8WLE - chains A and D of the 52 polymer chains in the assembly; structure by electron microscopy, 3.00 A resolution.

# Chain A (and D)
Protein: Flagellar L-ring protein
Source organism: Salmonella enterica subsp. enterica serovar Typhimurium str. LT2
Notes: chain D of this document is another copy of the same molecule, construct and numbering; everything in this record applies to it too
Reference sequence: P0A1N8 (FLGH_SALTY); residues 1-232 here = UniProt positions 1-232
Sequence (232 residues; numbered 1 to 232; the number before each row is that of its first residue):
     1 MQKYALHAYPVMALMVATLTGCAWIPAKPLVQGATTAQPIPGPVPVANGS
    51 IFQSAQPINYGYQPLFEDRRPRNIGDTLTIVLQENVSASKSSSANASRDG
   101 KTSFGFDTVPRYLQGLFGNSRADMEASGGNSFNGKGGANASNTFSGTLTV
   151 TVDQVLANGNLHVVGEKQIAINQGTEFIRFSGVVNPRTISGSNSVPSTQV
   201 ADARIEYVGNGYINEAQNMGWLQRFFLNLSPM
Not modelled in the structure: 1-21
Swiss-Prot annotation at these positions:
  - lipidation: C22 (N-palmitoyl cysteine)

# Interface between chain A and chain D
Pairs across the interface (19; chain A residue first):
  S92(A) with N172(D)
  S93(A) with N172(D), hydrogen bond (backbone-side chain)
  A94(A) with Y212(D)
  N95(A) with I213(D)
  A96(A) with Y212(D), hydrophobic; A216(D), hydrophobic
  S97(A) with A216(D)
  R98(A) with E215(D); A216(D); N218(D), hydrogen bond (side chain-backbone)
  G100(A) with Q223(D)
  K101(A) with Q223(D)
  T102(A) with Q223(D); F226(D)
  F104(A) with P231(D), hydrophobic; M232(D), hydrophobic
  F117(A) with P231(D), hydrophobic
  M124(A) with F226(D), hydrophobic
  F132(A) with Y212(D)
Other interface residues (no listed pair), chain D (12 interface residues in all): Q173, G220

# Overview
Chain A and chain D form an interface of 14 and 12 residues respectively; the contacts include 2 hydrogen
bonds. Polar contacts include S93(A)-N172(D) and R98(A)-N218(D).
Both chains are Flagellar L-ring protein (Salmonella enterica subsp. enterica serovar Typhimurium str. LT2).
Entry 8WLE (Cryo-EM structure of the LP ring within the flagellar motor-hook complex in the CCW state) was
determined by electron microscopy together with 8WHT, 8WIW, 8WK3, 8WK4, 8WKI, 8WKK and 11 further entries from
the same study.
